9J3Z - chains A and B; structure by electron microscopy, 3.50 A resolution.

Chain A (and B):
Protein: Lysosomal cholesterol signaling protein, G protein-coupled receptor 155 fusion protein
Source organism: Nomascus leucogenys
Notes: chain B of this document is another copy of the same molecule, construct and numbering; everything in this record applies to it too
Reference sequence: chimeric construct of Q7Z3F1, G1R1S1: residues 1-547 from Q7Z3F1 (LYCHS_HUMAN) positions 1-547 (same numbers); residues 548-717 from Q7Z3F1 (LYCHS_HUMAN) positions 548-717 (same numbers); residues 718-870 from G1R1S1 positions 649-801 (UniProt number = residue number - 69)
Sequence (870 residues; numbered 1 to 870; the number before each row is that of its first residue):
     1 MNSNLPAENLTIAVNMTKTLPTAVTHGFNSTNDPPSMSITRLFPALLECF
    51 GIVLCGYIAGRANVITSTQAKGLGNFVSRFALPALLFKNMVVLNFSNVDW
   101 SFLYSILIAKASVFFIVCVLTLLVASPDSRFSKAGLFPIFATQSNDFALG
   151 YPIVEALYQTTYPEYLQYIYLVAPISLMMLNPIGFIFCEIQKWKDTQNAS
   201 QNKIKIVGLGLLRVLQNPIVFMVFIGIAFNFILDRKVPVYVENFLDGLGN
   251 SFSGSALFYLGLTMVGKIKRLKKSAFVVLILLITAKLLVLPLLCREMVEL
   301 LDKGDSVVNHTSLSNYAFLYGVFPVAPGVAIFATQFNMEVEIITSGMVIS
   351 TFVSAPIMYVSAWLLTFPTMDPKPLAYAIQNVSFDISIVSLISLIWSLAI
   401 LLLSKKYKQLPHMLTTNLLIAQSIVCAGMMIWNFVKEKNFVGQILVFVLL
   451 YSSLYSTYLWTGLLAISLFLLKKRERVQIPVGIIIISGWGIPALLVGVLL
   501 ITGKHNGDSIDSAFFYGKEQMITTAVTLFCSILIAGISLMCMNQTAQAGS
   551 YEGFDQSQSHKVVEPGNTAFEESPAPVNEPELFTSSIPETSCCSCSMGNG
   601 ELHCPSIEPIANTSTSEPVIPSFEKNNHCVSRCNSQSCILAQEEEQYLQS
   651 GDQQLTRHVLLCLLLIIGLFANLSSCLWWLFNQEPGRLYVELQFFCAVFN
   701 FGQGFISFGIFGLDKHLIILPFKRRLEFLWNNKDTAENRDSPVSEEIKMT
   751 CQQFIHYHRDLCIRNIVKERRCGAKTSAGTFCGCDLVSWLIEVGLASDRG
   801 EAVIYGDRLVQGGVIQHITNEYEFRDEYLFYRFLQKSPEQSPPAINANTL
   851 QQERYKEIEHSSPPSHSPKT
Disordered / not traced: 1-34, 547-653, 718-870 (chain B: 1-35, 197-201, 547-653, 718-870)
Sequence notes: conflict Asp734 (Glu665 in G1R1S1), Thr735 (Ile666 in G1R1S1), Ser788 (Asn719 in G1R1S1), His866 (Arg797 in G1R1S1)
Curated features (UniProtKB/Swiss-Prot):
  - binding site (cholesterol): Phe43, Tyr57, Gly266, Lys267, Ile268, Arg657
  - glycosylation (N-linked (GlcNAc...) asparagine): Asn9, Asn15, Asn29, Asn309, Asn381
Covalently attached groups: N-acetylglucosamine (NAG) linked to Asn309
Reported in the primary citation:
  - mutagenesis - R61A, F352A, F695A, I706A, I710N: decreased binding to GATOR1 complex

How chain A and chain B interact:
Pairs across the interface - 55 pairs, chain A then chain B:
  Pro44(A) with Val239(B); Tyr240(B), hydrophobic; Asn243(B)
  Leu47(A) with Tyr240(B)
  Glu48(A) with Asn243(B); Phe244(B)
  Gly51(A) with Phe244(B)
  Ile52(A) with Phe244(B); Gly247(B); Leu248(B)
  Cys55(A) with Phe244(B), hydrophobic
  Ala59(A) with Phe80(B), hydrophobic
  Val64(A) with Asn75(B); Arg79(B)
  Ile65(A) with Asn75(B)
  Thr68(A) with Gln69(B)
  Gln69(A) with Thr68(B); Gln69(B); Lys71(B); Gly72(B), hydrogen bond (side chain-backbone); Asn75(B)
  Gly72(A) with Ile65(B); Gln69(B)
  Asn75(A) with Val64(B), hydrogen bond (side chain-backbone); Gln69(B)
  Phe76(A) with Ile65(B), hydrophobic; Leu73(B), hydrophobic; Phe258(B), hydrophobic
  Arg79(A) with Val64(B)
  Phe80(A) with Cys55(B); Ala59(B), hydrophobic; Phe258(B), hydrophobic
  Val239(A) with Pro44(B)
  Tyr240(A) with Phe43(B), hydrophobic; Leu47(B); Phe384(B); Asp385(B)
  Asn243(A) with Pro44(B); Ala45(B); Glu48(B), hydrogen bond
  Phe244(A) with Glu48(B); Gly51(B); Ile52(B), hydrophobic
  Gly247(A) with Gly254(B)
  Asn250(A) with Asn250(B)
  Ser251(A) with Asn250(B); Gly254(B), hydrogen bond (side chain-backbone); Ser255(B)
  Gly254(A) with Gly247(B)
  Ser255(A) with Ser251(B)
  Phe258(A) with Phe76(B), hydrophobic; Phe80(B), hydrophobic
  Phe384(A) with Tyr240(B)
  Asp385(A) with Tyr240(B), hydrogen bond
  Ile388(A) with Tyr240(B), hydrophobic
Also at the interface, not in a pair above, chain A (34 interface residues in all): Phe43, Lys71, Leu73, Leu248, Asn381
Also at the interface, not in a pair above, chain B (35 interface residues in all): Ser253, Ile388

Summary:
Chain A and chain B form an interface of 34 and 35 residues respectively, with 5 hydrogen bonds. Polar pairs
include Gln69(A)-Gly72(B), Asn75(A)-Val64(B) and Asn243(A)-Glu48(B). N-acetylglucosamine is covalently linked
to Asn309(A). From the paper: R61A, F352A and F695A of chain A, among others, reduce binding to GATOR1
complex; 5 substitutions were tested in all.
Chain A and chain B are both Lysosomal cholesterol signaling protein, G protein-coupled receptor 155 fusion
protein (Nomascus leucogenys); the structure, Cryo-EM structure of lysosome cholesterol sencing protein in L
state, was determined by electron microscopy, deposited together with 9J3X, 9J40 and 8WR3.
